3GKY - chains C and D of the 4 polymer chains in the assembly; structure by X-ray diffraction, 1.80 A resolution.

# Chain C
Protein: Insulin A chain
UniProt: P01315 (INS_PIG); residues 1-21 here correspond to UniProt positions 88-108 (UniProt number = residue number + 87)
Amino-acid sequence (21 residues; row label = number of the first residue in the row):
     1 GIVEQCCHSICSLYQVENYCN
Sequence notes: conflict His8 (Thr95 in P01315), Val16 (Leu103 in P01315)
Cystine bridges: Cys6-Cys11
Ligand contacts: phenol (IPH): Cys6, Ser9, Ile10, Cys11, Val16

# Chain D
Protein: Insulin B chain
UniProt: P01315 (INS_PIG); residues 1-30 here correspond to UniProt positions 25-54 (UniProt number = residue number + 24)
Amino-acid sequence (30 residues; numbered 1 to 30; the number before each row is that of its first residue):
     1 FVNQHLCGSHLVEALYLVCGERGFFYTPKA
Metal / ion sites: Zn2+ near His10 (its only coordinating residue here)
Ligand contacts: phenol (IPH): His5, Leu6, Cys7, His10, Leu11, Ala14

# Chain C / chain D interface
Residue-residue contacts - 21 pairs, chain C then chain D:
  Ile2(C) with Leu11(D), hydrophobic
  Val3(C) with Gln4(D); Leu11(D), hydrophobic; Tyr26(D)
  Cys6(C) with Cys7(D); Leu11(D), hydrophobic
  Cys7(C) with Val2(D); Cys7(D), disulfide; Leu11(D), hydrophobic
  His8(C) with Phe1(D); Gln4(D)
  Leu13(C) with Val18(D), hydrophobic
  Val16(C) with Ala14(D), hydrophobic; Leu15(D), hydrophobic
  Glu17(C) with Val18(D); Arg22(D)
  Cys20(C) with Cys19(D), disulfide; Arg22(D)
  Asn21(C) with Arg22(D), hydrogen bond (backbone-side chain); Gly23(D), hydrogen bond (backbone-backbone); Phe25(D)
Interface residues without a listed pair, chain C (11 interface residues in all): Tyr19
Interface residues without a listed pair, chain D (17 interface residues in all): Gly8, Leu17, Phe24, Pro28
Inter-chain disulfides: Cys7(C)-Cys7(D), Cys20(C)-Cys19(D)

# In short
11 residues of chain C and 17 residues of chain D are in contact, with 2 disulfide bonds and 2 hydrogen bonds.
Among the polar pairs are Asn21(C)-Arg22(D) and Asn21(C)-Gly23(D). Phenol is bound between chain C and chain
D.
Here chain C is Insulin A chain and chain D is Insulin B chain. Entry 3GKY (The Structural Basis of an ER
Stress-Associated Bottleneck in a Protein Folding Landscape) was determined by X-ray diffraction.
